6YX7 - chains GGG and LLL of the 12 polymer chains in the assembly; structure by X-ray diffraction, 1.42 A resolution.

Chain GGG:
Molecule: Allophycocyanin alpha
Source organism: Nostoc sp. WR13
Reference sequence: A0A4Y5PW22 (A0A4Y5PW22_9NOSO); residues 1-160 here correspond to UniProt positions 2-161 (UniProt number = residue number + 1)
Amino-acid sequence (160 residues; numbered 1 to 160; the number before each row is that of its first residue):
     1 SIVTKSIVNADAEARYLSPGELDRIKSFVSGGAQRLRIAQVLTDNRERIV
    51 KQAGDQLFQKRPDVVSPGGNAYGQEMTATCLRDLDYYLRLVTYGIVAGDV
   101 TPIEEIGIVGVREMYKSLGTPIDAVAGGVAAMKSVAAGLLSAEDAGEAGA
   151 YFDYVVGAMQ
Covalently attached groups: phycocyanobilin (CYC) linked to Cys80
Small-molecule neighbours: phycocyanobilin (CYC): Leu57, Val64, Asn70, Ala71, Met76, Thr79, Arg82, Asp83, Leu84, Tyr86, Tyr87, Leu90, Ile106, Gly107, Met114, Tyr115, Leu118, Thr120, Pro121, Ala124, Val125

Chain LLL:
Molecule: Allophycocyanin beta
Source organism: Nostoc sp. WR13
Reference sequence: A0A4Y5PW23 (A0A4Y5PW23_9NOSO); residue numbers follow UniProt; this construct covers 1-161
Amino-acid sequence (161 residues; numbered 1 to 161; the number before each row is that of its first residue):
     1 MQDAITSVINSSDVQGKYLDNAALEKLKGYFATGELRVRAATTISANAAA
    51 IVKEAVAKSLLYSDITRPGGNMYTTRRYAACIRDLDYYLRYATYAMLAGD
   101 PSILDERVLNGLKETYNSLGVPVGATVQAIQAIKEVTASLVGPDAGKEMG
   151 VYFDYICSGLS
Modified positions: Asn71 (N-methyl asparagine; MEN)
Covalently attached groups: phycocyanobilin (CYC) linked to Cys81
Small-molecule neighbours:
  - phycocyanobilin (CYC), molecule 1: Leu60, Ile65, Asn71, Met72, Arg76, Arg77, Ala80, Arg83, Asp84, Leu85, Tyr87, Tyr88, Tyr91, Arg107, Val108, Leu112, Thr115, Tyr116, Leu119, Val121, Pro122, Ala125, Thr126, Ala129
  - phycocyanobilin (CYC), molecule 2: Leu61, Tyr62, Thr66, Met72, Tyr73, Thr74, Thr75, Tyr78
  - D-serine (DSN): Arg107, Val108, Asn110, Gly111, Leu112, Thr115

Interface between chain GGG and chain LLL:
Residue-residue contacts (23):
  Thr79(GGG) with Tyr62(LLL)
  Tyr86(GGG) with Pro68(LLL)
  Tyr87(GGG) with Thr75(LLL)
  Arg89(GGG) with Tyr73(LLL), hydrogen bond
  Ile106(GGG) with Tyr73(LLL); Thr74(LLL); Thr75(LLL), hydrogen bond (backbone-backbone)
  Gly107(GGG) with Thr75(LLL), hydrogen bond (backbone-side chain)
  Ile108(GGG) with Thr75(LLL), hydrogen bond (backbone-side chain)
  Val109(GGG) with Thr75(LLL), hydrogen bond (backbone-side chain); Arg76(LLL), hydrogen bond (backbone-backbone)
  Gly110(GGG) with Thr75(LLL); Ala79(LLL)
  Val111(GGG) with Thr75(LLL)
  Glu113(GGG) with Ala79(LLL); Ile82(LLL)
  Met114(GGG) with Thr75(LLL); Tyr78(LLL), hydrophobic
  Ser117(GGG) with Lys53(LLL); Ile82(LLL)
  Leu118(GGG) with Lys53(LLL); Leu61(LLL), hydrophobic; Tyr78(LLL)
Other interface residues (no listed pair), chain GGG (17 interface residues in all): Met76, Glu105, Gly119

Overview:
The interface between chain GGG and chain LLL involves 17 residues on one side and 11 on the other; the
contacts include 6 hydrogen bonds. Polar pairs include Arg89(GGG)-Tyr73(LLL), Gly107(GGG)-Thr75(LLL) and
Ile108(GGG)-Thr75(LLL). Chain LLL binds phycocyanobilin and D-serine. Covalently linked phycocyanobilin: at
Cys80(GGG).
Here chain GGG is Allophycocyanin alpha and chain LLL is Allophycocyanin beta, both from Nostoc sp. WR13.
Entry 6YX7 (The high resolution structure of allophycocyanin from cyanobacterium Nostoc sp. WR13, the P21212
crystal form) was determined by X-ray diffraction.
